9ARI - chains A and B of the 4 polymer chains in the assembly; structure by electron microscopy, 3.90 A resolution.

== Chain A ==
Protein: Isoform B of Glutamate receptor ionotropic, NMDA 1
From: Rattus norvegicus
Reference sequence: P35439 (NMDZ1_RAT), isoform P35439-2; numbering as in UniProt (aligned over 1-959)
Sequence (959 residues; row label = number of the first residue in the row):
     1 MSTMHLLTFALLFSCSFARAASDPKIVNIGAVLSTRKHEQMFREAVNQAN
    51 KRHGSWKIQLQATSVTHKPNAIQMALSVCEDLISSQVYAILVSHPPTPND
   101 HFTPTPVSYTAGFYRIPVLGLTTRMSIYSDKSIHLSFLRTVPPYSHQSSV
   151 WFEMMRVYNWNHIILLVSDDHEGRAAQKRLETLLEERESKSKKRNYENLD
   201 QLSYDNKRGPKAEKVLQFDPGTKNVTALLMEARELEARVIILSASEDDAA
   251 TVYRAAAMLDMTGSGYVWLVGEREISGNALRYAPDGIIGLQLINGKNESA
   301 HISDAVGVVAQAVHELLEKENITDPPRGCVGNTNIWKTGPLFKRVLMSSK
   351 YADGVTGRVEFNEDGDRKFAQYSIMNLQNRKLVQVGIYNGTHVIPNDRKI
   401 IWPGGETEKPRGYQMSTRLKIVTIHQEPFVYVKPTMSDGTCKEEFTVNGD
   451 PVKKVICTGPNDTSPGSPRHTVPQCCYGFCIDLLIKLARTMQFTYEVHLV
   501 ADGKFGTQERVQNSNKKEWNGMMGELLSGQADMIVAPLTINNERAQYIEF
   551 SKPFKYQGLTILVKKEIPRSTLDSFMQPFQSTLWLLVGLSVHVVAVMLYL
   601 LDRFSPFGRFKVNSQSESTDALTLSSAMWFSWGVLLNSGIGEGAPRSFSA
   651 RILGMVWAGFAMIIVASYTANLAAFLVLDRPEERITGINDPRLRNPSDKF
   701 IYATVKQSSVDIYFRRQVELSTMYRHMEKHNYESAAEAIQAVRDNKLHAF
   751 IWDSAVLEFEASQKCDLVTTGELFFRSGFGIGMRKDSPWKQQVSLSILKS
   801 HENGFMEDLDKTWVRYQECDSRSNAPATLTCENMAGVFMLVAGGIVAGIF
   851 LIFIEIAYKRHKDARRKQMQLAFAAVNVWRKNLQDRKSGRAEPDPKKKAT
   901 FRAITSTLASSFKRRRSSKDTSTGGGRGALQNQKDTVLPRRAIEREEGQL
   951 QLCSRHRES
Not modelled in the structure: 1-24, 53-57, 189-206, 607-620, 863-959
Cystine bridges: Cys79-Cys329, Cys441-Cys475, Cys457-Cys476, Cys765-Cys819
Differences from the reference sequence: conflict Ser22 (Cys in P35439), Gln61 (Asn in P35439), Asp260 (Asn in P35439), Gln371 (Asn in P35439), Gln492 (Asn in P35439), Gln512 (Asn in P35439), Gln615 (Glu in P35439), Ser616 (Glu in P35439), Ser618 (Glu in P35439), Thr619 (Glu in P35439), Gln792 (Asn in P35439), Cys831 (Phe in P35439)

== Chain B ==
Protein: Glutamate receptor ionotropic, NMDA 2B
From: Rattus norvegicus
Reference sequence: Q00960 (NMDE2_RAT); residues 27-852 here = UniProt positions 27-852
Sequence (883 residues; each row starts with the number of its first residue; numbers below 1 keep their minus sign (Met-30 is residue -30)):
   -30 MGTMRLFLLAVLFLFSFARATGWSHPQFEKGGGSGGGSGGSAWSHPQFEK
    20 GALVPRGRSQKSPPSIGIAVILVGTSDEVAIKDAHEKDDFHHLSVVPRVE
    70 LVAMNETDPKSIITRICDLMSDRKIQGVVFADDTDQEAIAQILDFISAQT
   120 LTPILGIHGGSSMIMADKDESSMFFQFGPSIEQQASVMLNIMEEYDWYIF
   170 SIVTTYFPGYQDFVNKIRSTIENSFVGWELEEVLLLDMSLDDGDSKIQNQ
   220 LKKLQSPIILLYCTKEEATYIFEVANSVGLTGYGYTWIVPSLVAGDTDTV
   270 PSEFPTGLISVSYDEWDYGLPARVRDGIAIITTAASDMLSEHSFIPEPKS
   320 SCYNTHEKRIYQSNMLNRYLINVTFEGRDLSFSEDGYQMHPKLVIILLNK
   370 ERKWERVGKWKDKSLQMKYYVWPRMCPETEEQEDDHLSIVTLEEAPFVIV
   420 ESVDPLSGTCMRNTVPCQKRIISENKTDEEPGYIKKCCKGFCIDILKKIS
   470 KSVKFTYDLYLVTNGKHGKKINGTWNGMIGEVVMKRAYMAVGSLTINEER
   520 SEVVDFSVPFIETGISVMVSRSNGTVSPSAFLEPFSACVWVMMFVMLLIV
   570 SAVAVFVFEYFSPVGYNRSLADGREPGGPSFTIGKAIWLLWGLVFNNSVP
   620 VQNPKGTTSKIMVSVWAFFAVIFLASYTANLAAFMIQEEYVDQVSGLSDK
   670 KFQRPNDFSPPFRFGTVPNGSTERNIRNNYAEMHAYMGKFNQRGVDDALL
   720 SLKTGKLDAFIYDAAVLNYMAGRDEGCKLVTIGSGKVFASTGYGIAIQKD
   770 SGWKRQVDLAILQLFGDGEMEELEALWLTGICHNEKNEVMSSQLDIDNMA
   820 GVFYMLGAAMALSLITFISEHLFYWQFRHSFMG
Not modelled in the structure: -30 to 33, 395-402, 582-597, 845-852
Cystine bridges: Cys86-Cys321, Cys429-Cys456, Cys436-Cys457, Cys746-Cys801
Differences from the reference sequence: initiating methionine (-30); expression tag (-29 to 26); conflict Asp348 (Asn in Q00960), Cys557 (Asp in Q00960), Ser588 (Cys in Q00960), Ser838 (Cys in Q00960), Ser849 (Cys in Q00960)
Ligand contacts: glutamic acid (GLU): His486, Ser512, Leu513, Thr514, Arg519, Asn688, Gly689, Ser690, Thr691, Tyr731, Asp732, Tyr762

== Interface between chain A and chain B ==
Residue-residue contacts (63):
  Pro69(A) - Thr324(B)
  Ile72(A) - Cys321(B)
  Cys79(A) - Lys79(B)
  Thr105(A) - Phe114(B)
  Pro106(A) - Phe114(B)
  Tyr109(A) - Phe114(B)  hydrophobic
  Phe113(A) - Thr76(B)
  Phe113(A) - Pro78(B)  hydrophobic
  Phe113(A) - Ala107(B)  hydrophobic
  Ser132(A) - Pro177(B)
  Cys329(A) - Pro78(B)
  Cys329(A) - Lys79(B)
  Val330(A) - Asp77(B)
  Gly331(A) - Asp77(B)
  Thr333(A) - Thr76(B)
  Gln577(A) - Gln812(B)  hydrogen bond (backbone-side chain)
  Pro578(A) - Gln812(B)  hydrogen bond (backbone-side chain)
  Pro578(A) - Leu813(B)  hydrogen bond (backbone-backbone)
  Phe579(A) - Gln812(B)
  Phe579(A) - Leu813(B)  hydrogen bond (backbone-backbone)
  Phe579(A) - Met818(B)  hydrophobic
  Gln580(A) - Leu813(B)
  Leu583(A) - Leu813(B)
  Leu583(A) - Asp814(B)
  Leu586(A) - Ile815(B)  hydrophobic
  Leu586(A) - Phe822(B)  hydrophobic
  Ser590(A) - Leu825(B)
  Met597(A) - Met829(B)
  Met597(A) - Ser832(B)
  Leu601(A) - Ser832(B)
  Phe604(A) - Phe836(B)  hydrophobic
  Ser605(A) - Phe836(B)
  Phe630(A) - Trp607(B)  hydrophobic
  Val634(A) - Ser617(B)
  Ser649(A) - Phe836(B)
  Arg651(A) - Gly603(B)
  Ile652(A) - Thr835(B)
  Met655(A) - Trp607(B)  hydrophobic
  Met655(A) - Trp610(B)  hydrogen bond (backbone-side chain)
  Val656(A) - Ala828(B)  hydrophobic
  Trp657(A) - Leu825(B)  hydrophobic
  Ala658(A) - Phe614(B)
  Gly659(A) - Phe614(B)
  Phe660(A) - Val821(B)  hydrophobic
  Met662(A) - Phe614(B)  hydrophobic
  Ile663(A) - Phe550(B)  hydrophobic
  Ile663(A) - Val821(B)  hydrophobic
  Ala666(A) - Tyr646(B)  hydrophobic
  Ala666(A) - Thr647(B)
  Ala666(A) - Leu650(B)
  Ser667(A) - Leu650(B)
  Ser667(A) - Leu813(B)
  Ala670(A) - Leu650(B)
  Ala670(A) - Ala651(B)  hydrophobic
  Asn671(A) - Met654(B)
  Asn671(A) - Leu813(B)
  Ala674(A) - Ile655(B)  hydrophobic
  Val677(A) - Ile655(B)  hydrophobic
  Leu678(A) - Ile655(B)
  Leu678(A) - Glu807(B)
  Leu678(A) - Val808(B)
  Leu678(A) - Met809(B)
  Val718(A) - Asn432(B)
Interface residues without a listed pair, chain A (51 interface residues in all): Val593, Val594, Asn637, Gly641, Ala644, Leu653, Ile664
Interface residues without a listed pair, chain B (47 interface residues in all): Lys604, Ile606, Asn615, Asn616, Val618, Leu643, Ser811, Met824, Leu833

== Summary ==
51 residues of chain A face 47 of chain B across their interface; the contacts include 5 hydrogen bonds. Among
the polar pairs are Gln577(A)-Gln812(B), Pro578(A)-Gln812(B) and Met655(A)-Trp610(B). Chain B binds glutamic
acid.
Chain A is Isoform B of Glutamate receptor ionotropic, NMDA 1 and chain B is Glutamate receptor ionotropic,
NMDA 2B, both from Rattus norvegicus; the structure, Rat GluN1-GluN2B NMDA receptor channel in complex with
glutamate, was determined by electron microscopy together with 9ARE, 9ARF, 9ARG, 9ARH and 9BIB from the same
study.
